Entry 4GCK (X-ray diffraction, 2.05 A resolution); this record covers chains A and B of the 6 polymer chains in the assembly.

== Chain A (and B) ==
Protein: Nucleoid occlusion factor SlmA
Source organism: Klebsiella pneumoniae
Notes: chain B of this document is another copy of the same molecule, construct and numbering; everything in this record applies to it too
Reference sequence: B5XTG2 (SLMA_KLEP3); residues 1-198 here = UniProt positions 1-198
Amino-acid sequence (212 residues; each row starts with the number of its first residue; numbers below 1 keep their minus sign (Met-13 is residue -13)):
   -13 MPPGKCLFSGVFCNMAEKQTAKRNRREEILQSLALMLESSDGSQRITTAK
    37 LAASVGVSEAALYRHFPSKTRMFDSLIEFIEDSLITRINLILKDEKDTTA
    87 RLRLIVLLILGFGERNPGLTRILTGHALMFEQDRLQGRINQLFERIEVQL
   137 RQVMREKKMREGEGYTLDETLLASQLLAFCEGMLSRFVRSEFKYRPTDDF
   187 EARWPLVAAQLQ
Not modelled in the structure: -13 to 8 (chain B: -13 to 9)
Sequence notes: expression tag (-13 to 0)
Swiss-Prot annotation at these positions:
  - DNA-binding region: Thr33 to Phe52 (H-T-H motif)
Reported in the primary citation:
  - binding site for the 12-nt DNA strand: Arg31, Thr33, Glu45, Tyr49
  - specificity-determining residues: Glu45
  - binding site for the 12-nt DNA strand: Ala46, Arg50

== Chain A / chain B interface ==
Residue-residue contacts (64):
  Gly28(A) with Met115(B)
  Ser29(A) with Met115(B); Asp119(B), hydrogen bond
  Gln30(A) with Asp119(B)
  Thr110(A) with His112(B), hydrogen bond (backbone-side chain)
  Gly111(A) with His112(B)
  His112(A) with Thr110(B), hydrogen bond (side chain-backbone); Gly111(B); His112(B); Met115(B)
  Met115(A) with Ser29(B); His112(B); Met115(B), hydrophobic; Phe116(B)
  Phe116(A) with Met115(B)
  Asn126(A) with Arg175(B), hydrogen bond
  Phe129(A) with Arg175(B)
  Glu130(A) with Tyr180(B), hydrogen bond
  Glu133(A) with Arg172(B), salt bridge
  Leu153(A) with Leu192(B), hydrophobic
  Leu157(A) with Ala188(B), hydrophobic; Arg189(B); Leu192(B), hydrophobic
  Ser160(A) with Arg172(B); Arg189(B), hydrogen bond
  Gln161(A) with Phe165(B); Arg189(B), hydrogen bond; Val193(B)
  Leu163(A) with Arg172(B)
  Ala164(A) with Gly168(B); Met169(B), hydrophobic
  Phe165(A) with Gln161(B)
  Glu167(A) with Ser171(B), hydrogen bond; Arg172(B), salt bridge; Arg175(B), salt bridge
  Gly168(A) with Ala164(B); Gly168(B)
  Met169(A) with Ala164(B), hydrophobic
  Ser171(A) with Glu167(B)
  Arg172(A) with Glu133(B), salt bridge; Ser160(B); Leu163(B); Ala164(B); Glu167(B), salt bridge
  Arg175(A) with Gln122(B); Asn126(B), hydrogen bond (backbone-side chain); Phe129(B); Glu167(B), salt bridge
  Tyr180(A) with Glu130(B), hydrogen bond
  Ala188(A) with Leu157(B), hydrophobic
  Arg189(A) with Leu157(B), hydrogen bond (side chain-backbone); Ser160(B), hydrogen bond; Gln161(B), hydrogen bond
  Leu192(A) with Leu153(B), hydrophobic; Leu157(B), hydrophobic; Gln196(B), hydrogen bond (backbone-side chain); Gln198(B)
  Val193(A) with Gln161(B); Gln196(B)
  Ala195(A) with Gln198(B)
  Gln196(A) with Leu192(B); Val193(B); Gln196(B)
  Gln198(A) with Leu192(B)
Interface residues without a listed pair, chain A (38 interface residues in all): Asp119, Gln122, Leu158, Ser176, Asp185
Interface residues without a listed pair, chain B (37 interface residues in all): Gly28, Gln30, Ala113, Leu158, Ala195

== In short ==
38 residues of chain A and 37 residues of chain B are in contact, with 14 hydrogen bonds and 6 salt bridges.
Polar contacts include Glu133(A)-Arg172(B), Glu167(A)-Arg172(B) and Glu167(A)-Arg175(B). From the paper: a
binding site for the 12-nt DNA strand at Arg31(A), Thr33(A) and Glu45(A) among others; the specificity
determinant Glu45(A).
Chain A and chain B are both Nucleoid occlusion factor SlmA (Klebsiella pneumoniae); the structure, structure
of no-dna complex, was determined by X-ray diffraction (same publication as 4GCL, 4GCT and 4GFL).
